7EOS - chains A and D of the 4 polymer chains in the assembly; structure by electron microscopy, 3.90 A resolution.

# Chain A
Protein: Glutamate receptor ionotropic, NMDA 2A
Organism: Homo sapiens
UniProt: Q12879 (NMDE1_HUMAN); residues 1-842 here = UniProt positions 1-842
Chain sequence (853 residues; numbered 1 to 853; the number before each row is that of its first residue):
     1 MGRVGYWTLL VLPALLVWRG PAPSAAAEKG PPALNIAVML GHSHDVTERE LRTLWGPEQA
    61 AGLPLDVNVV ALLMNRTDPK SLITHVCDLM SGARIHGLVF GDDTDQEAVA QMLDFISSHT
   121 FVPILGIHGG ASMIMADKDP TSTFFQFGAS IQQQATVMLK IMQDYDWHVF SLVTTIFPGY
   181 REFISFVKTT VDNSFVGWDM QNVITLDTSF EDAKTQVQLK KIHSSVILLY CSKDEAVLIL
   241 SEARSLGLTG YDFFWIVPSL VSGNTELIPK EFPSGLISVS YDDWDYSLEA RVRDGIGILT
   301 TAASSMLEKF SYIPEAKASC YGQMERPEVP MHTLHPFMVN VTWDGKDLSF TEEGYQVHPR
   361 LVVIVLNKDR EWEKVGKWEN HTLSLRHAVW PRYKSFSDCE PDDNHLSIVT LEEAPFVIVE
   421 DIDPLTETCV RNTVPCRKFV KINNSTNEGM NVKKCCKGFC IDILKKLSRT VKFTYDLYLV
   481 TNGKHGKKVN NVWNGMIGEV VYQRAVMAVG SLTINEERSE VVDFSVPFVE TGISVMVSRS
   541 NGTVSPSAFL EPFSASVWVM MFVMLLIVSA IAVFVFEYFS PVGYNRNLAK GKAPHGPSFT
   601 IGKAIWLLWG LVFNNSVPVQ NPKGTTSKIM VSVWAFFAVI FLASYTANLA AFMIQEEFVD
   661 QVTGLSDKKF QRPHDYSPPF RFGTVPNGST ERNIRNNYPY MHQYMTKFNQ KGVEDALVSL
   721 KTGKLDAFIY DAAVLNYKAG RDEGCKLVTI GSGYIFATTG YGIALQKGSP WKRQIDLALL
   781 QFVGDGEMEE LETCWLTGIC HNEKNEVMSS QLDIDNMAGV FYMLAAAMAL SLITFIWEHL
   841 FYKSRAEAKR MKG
Not modelled in the structure: 1-33, 543-548, 582-597, 622-624, 656-659, 802-812, 838-853
Construct notes: engineered mutation Cys794 (Leu in Q12879); expression tag (843-853)
Disulfide bonds: Cys87-Cys320, Cys429-Cys455, Cys436-Cys456, Cys745-Cys800
Glycans and other covalent adducts: N-acetylglucosamine (NAG) linked to Asn340, Asn687

# Chain D
Protein: Glutamate receptor ionotropic, NMDA 1
Organism: Homo sapiens
UniProt: Q05586 (NMDZ1_HUMAN); residue numbers follow UniProt; this construct covers 1-847
Chain sequence (847 residues; row label = number of the first residue in the row):
     1 MSTMRLLTLA LLFSCSVARA ACDPKIVNIG AVLSTRKHEQ MFREAVNQAN KRHGSWKIQL
    61 NATSVTHKPN AIQMALSVCE DLISSQVYAI LVSHPPTPND HFTPTPVSYT AGFYRIPVLG
   121 LTTRMSIYSD KSIHLSFLRT VPPYSHQSSV WFEMMRVYSW NHIILLVSDD HEGRAAQKRL
   181 ETLLEERESK AEKVLQFDPG TKNVTALLME AKELEARVII LSASEDDAAT VYRAAAMLNM
   241 TGSGYVWLVG EREISGNALR YAPDGILGLQ LINGKNESAH ISDAVGVVAQ AVHELLEKEN
   301 ITDPPRGCVG NTNIWKTGPL FKRVLMSSKY ADGVTGRVEF NEDGDRKFAN YSIMNLQNRK
   361 LVQVGIYNGT HVIPNDRKII WPGGETEKPR GYQMSTRLKI VTIHQEPFVY VKPTLSDGTC
   421 KEEFTVNGDP VKKVICTGPN DTSPGSPRHT VPQCCYGFCI DLLIKLARTM NFTYEVHLVA
   481 DGKFGTQERV NNSNKKEWNG MMGELLSGQA DMIVAPLTIN NERAQYIEFS KPFKYQGLTI
   541 LVKKEIPRST LDSFMQPFQS TLWLLVGLSV HVVAVMLYLL DRFSPFGRFK VNSEEEEEDA
   601 LTLSSAMWFS WGVLLNSGIG EGAPRSFSAR ILGMVWAGFA MIIVASYTAN LAAFLVLDRP
   661 EERITGINDP RLRNPSDKFI YATVKQSSVD IYFRRQVCLS TMYRHMEKHN YESAAEAIQA
   721 VRDNKLHAFI WDSAVLEFEA SQKCDLVTTG ELFFRSGFGI GMRKDSPWKQ NVSLSILKSH
   781 ENGFMEDLDK TWVRYQECDS RSNAPATLTF ENMAGVFMLV AGGIVAGIFL IFIEIAYKRH
   841 KDARRKQ
Not modelled in the structure: 1-24, 585-600, 621-625, 799-808, 845-847
Construct notes: engineered mutation Cys698 (Glu in Q05586)
Disulfide bonds: Cys79-Cys308, Cys420-Cys454, Cys436-Cys455, Cys744-Cys798
Glycans and other covalent adducts: N-acetylglucosamine (NAG) linked to Asn61, Asn203, Asn239, Asn276, Asn368, Asn471, Asn771

# How chain A and chain D interact
Pairs across the interface - 83 pairs, chain A then chain D:
  Thr77(A) with Thr312(D)
  Asp78(A) with Cys308(D); Val309(D); Gly310(D), hydrogen bond (side chain-backbone); Asn311(D)
  Pro79(A) with Cys308(D)
  Lys80(A) with Cys79(D); Cys308(D), hydrogen bond; Val309(D)
  Ile83(A) with Ile72(D), hydrophobic
  Gln106(A) with Arg115(D), hydrogen bond
  Glu107(A) with Arg115(D), salt bridge; Leu135(D)
  Ala108(A) with Phe113(D), hydrophobic
  Gln111(A) with Tyr109(D); Ser132(D); Ile133(D), hydrogen bond (side chain-backbone)
  Met112(A) with Phe113(D), hydrophobic
  Phe115(A) with Thr105(D); Pro106(D); Tyr109(D), hydrophobic
  Met135(A) with Ser132(D)
  Ala136(A) with Ile133(D), hydrophobic
  Asp137(A) with Ile133(D)
  Pro178(A) with Asp130(D); Lys131(D); Ser132(D)
  Glu182(A) with Lys178(D)
  Asn193(A) with Asn494(D), hydrogen bond (side chain-backbone); Lys495(D); Lys496(D), hydrogen bond (side chain-backbone)
  Ser194(A) with Asn494(D)
  Phe195(A) with Glu488(D); Ser493(D); Lys495(D); Lys496(D)
  Tyr321(A) with Ala71(D); Ile72(D)
  Gly322(A) with Ala71(D); Ile72(D)
  Gln323(A) with Pro69(D); Asn70(D); Ala71(D)
  Met324(A) with Asn70(D)
  Leu425(A) with Arg489(D), hydrogen bond (backbone-side chain)
  Thr426(A) with Ser493(D)
  Arg431(A) with Arg694(D), hydrogen bond (side chain-backbone); Arg695(D); Gln696(D), hydrogen bond (side chain-backbone)
  Asn432(A) with Val697(D), hydrogen bond (side chain-backbone)
  Lys457(A) with Ser700(D)
  Gly602(A) with Arg630(D)
  Trp606(A) with Arg630(D)
  Trp609(A) with Met634(D), hydrophobic
  Phe613(A) with Ala637(D); Gly638(D); Met641(D), hydrophobic
  Asn614(A) with Asn616(D)
  Asn615(A) with Val613(D), hydrogen bond (side chain-backbone); Leu614(D), hydrogen bond (side chain-backbone); Leu615(D); Asn616(D), hydrogen bond (side chain-backbone)
  Leu642(A) with Met641(D), hydrophobic
  Met653(A) with Ala649(D); Ala653(D), hydrophobic
  Arg741(A) with Asn674(D), hydrogen bond
  Cys794(A) with Arg673(D), hydrogen bond; Cys698(D), disulfide
  Thr797(A) with Pro670(D)
  Gly798(A) with Pro670(D); Asn674(D)
  Asp813(A) with Gln559(D)
  Asn816(A) with Leu562(D)
  Met817(A) with Leu565(D), hydrophobic
  Val820(A) with Leu565(D), hydrophobic; Phe639(D), hydrophobic
  Met823(A) with Phe639(D), hydrophobic
  Leu830(A) with Ile631(D); Val635(D), hydrophobic
  Ser831(A) with Met576(D)
  Thr834(A) with Ser628(D), hydrogen bond; Ile631(D)
  Phe835(A) with Phe583(D), hydrophobic
Interface residues without a listed pair, chain A (63 interface residues in all): Arg76, Ile176, Thr190, Glu427, Ile601, Ile605, Ser616, Val617, Leu649, Ile654, Thr793, Trp795, Ile799, Phe821
Interface residues without a listed pair, chain D (69 interface residues in all): Leu76, Phe102, Gly112, Glu342, Gln487, Leu580, Gly612, Gly618, Ala640, Ser646, Leu657, Arg671, Leu699
Disulfides between the chains: Cys794(A)-Cys698(D)

# Overview
The interface between chain A and chain D involves 63 residues on one side and 69 on the other; the contacts
include 1 disulfide bond, 16 hydrogen bonds and 1 salt bridge. Among the polar pairs are Glu107(A)-Arg115(D),
Asp78(A)-Gly310(D) and Lys80(A)-Cys308(D).
Chain A is Glutamate receptor ionotropic, NMDA 2A and chain D is Glutamate receptor ionotropic, NMDA 1, both
from Homo sapiens; the structure, Structure of the human GluN1/GluN2A NMDA receptor in the glycine/glutamate
bound state, was determined by electron microscopy together with 7EOQ, 7EOR, 7EOT and 7EOU from the same
study.
